PDB entry 5L89 | X-ray diffraction, 2.59 A resolution | chains G and I of the 10 polymer chains in the assembly

# Chain G (and I)
Protein: Rru_A0973
From: Rhodospirillum rubrum
Notes: chain I of this document is another copy of the same molecule, construct and numbering; everything in this record applies to it too
Reference sequence: Q2RVS1 (Q2RVS1_RHORT); numbering as in UniProt (aligned over 1-96)
Sequence (116 residues; numbered 1 to 116; the number before each row is that of its first residue):
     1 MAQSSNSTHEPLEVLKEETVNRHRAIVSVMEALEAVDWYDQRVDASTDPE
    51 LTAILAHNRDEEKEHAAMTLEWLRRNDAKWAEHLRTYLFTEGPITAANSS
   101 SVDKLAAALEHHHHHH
Unresolved in the structure: 1-6, 98-116 (chain I: 1-6, 97-116)
Sequence notes: engineered mutation Ala32 (Glu in Q2RVS1); expression tag (97-116)
Swiss-Prot annotation at these positions:
  - binding site (Ca(2+)): Glu31, Glu34
  - binding site (Fe cation): Glu62, His65
  - mutagenesis: Glu31 to Glu34 (Wild-type oligomerization. Increased ferroxidase activity), Glu31 (E31A: Altered oligomeric state in solution (decamers, tetramers and dimers), partial liganding of metal at this site. Increased ferroxidase activity, alone and encapsulated), Glu34 (E34A: Altered oligomeric state in solution (decamers and dimers), no metal ligand at this site. Increased ferroxidase activity, alone and encapsulated), Trp38 (W38A/G: Less stable oligomerization, cannot obtain crystals. Increased ferroxidase activity, alone and encapsulated), Glu62 (E62A: Forms decamers in the absence of Fe(2+), binds 1 Ca(2+) via E-34, loss of ferroxidase activity), His65 (H65A: No longer forms decamers in solution, a minor dimeric form is observed, binds 3 Ca(2+), 55% ferroxidase activity)
Metal / ion sites: Ca2+ site 1: Glu17 (shared with 1 residue of chain N); Ca2+ site 2: Glu34 (shared with Glu31(I) of chain I)
From the paper describing this entry:
  - mutagenesis - H65A (40%-55%): decreased catalytic activity
  - mutagenesis - E62A: abolished catalytic activity

# Chain G / chain I interface
Pairs across the interface (57; chain G residue first):
  Glu17(G) with Thr47(I), hydrogen bond
  Asn21(G) with Ser46(I); Thr47(I), hydrogen bond; Asp48(I); Leu51(I)
  Arg24(G) with Arg42(I); Ala45(I), hydrogen bond (side chain-backbone); Ser46(I)
  Ala25(G) with Leu51(I), hydrophobic
  Val27(G) with Arg42(I)
  Ser28(G) with Tyr39(I); Arg42(I), hydrogen bond; Leu55(I)
  Glu31(G) with Ala35(I); Trp38(I); Arg42(I), salt bridge
  Trp38(G) with Glu31(I)
  Tyr39(G) with Ser28(I)
  Arg42(G) with Arg24(I); Val27(I); Ser28(I), hydrogen bond
  Ala45(G) with Arg24(I), hydrogen bond (backbone-side chain)
  Ser46(G) with Asn21(I); Arg24(I)
  Thr47(G) with Glu17(I); Asn21(I), hydrogen bond
  Asp48(G) with Asn21(I); Trp72(I); Asn76(I)
  Glu50(G) with Trp72(I)
  Leu51(G) with Asn21(I); Ala25(I), hydrophobic; Trp72(I)
  Ile54(G) with Met68(I); Thr69(I); Trp72(I), hydrophobic
  Leu55(G) with Ser28(I)
  His57(G) with Met68(I)
  Asn58(G) with His65(I); Thr69(I)
  Glu61(G) with Glu61(I); His65(I), salt bridge
  Glu62(G) with Glu62(I); His65(I), salt bridge
  His65(G) with Asn58(I); Glu61(I), salt bridge; Glu62(I), salt bridge
  Met68(G) with Ile54(I); His57(I); Asn58(I)
  Thr69(G) with Ile54(I); Asn58(I)
  Trp72(G) with Asp48(I); Glu50(I); Leu51(I); Ile54(I), hydrophobic
  Asn76(G) with Asp48(I)
Other interface residues (no listed pair), chain G (28 interface residues in all): Glu34
Other interface residues (no listed pair), chain I (29 interface residues in all): Glu34

# Summary
Chain G and chain I form an interface of 28 and 29 residues respectively, with 7 hydrogen bonds and 5 salt
bridges. Polar pairs include Glu31(G)-Arg42(I), Glu61(G)-His65(I) and Glu62(G)-His65(I). From the paper: H65A
of chain G reduces catalytic activity; E62A of chain G abolishes catalytic activity.
Chain G and chain I are both Rru_A0973 (Rhodospirillum rubrum); the structure, Crystal structure of
Rhodospirillum rubrum Rru_A0973 mutant E32A, was determined by X-ray diffraction (same publication as 5L8B,
5L8G and 5DA5).
